PDB entry 3PCC | X-ray diffraction, 1.98 A resolution | chains A and M of the 12 polymer chains in the assembly

[Chain A]
Molecule: Protocatechuate 3,4-dioxygenase
From: Pseudomonas putida
Notes: EC 1.13.11.3
UniProt: P00436 (PCXA_PSEPU); numbering as in UniProt (aligned over 1-200)
Sequence (200 residues; each row starts with the number of its first residue):
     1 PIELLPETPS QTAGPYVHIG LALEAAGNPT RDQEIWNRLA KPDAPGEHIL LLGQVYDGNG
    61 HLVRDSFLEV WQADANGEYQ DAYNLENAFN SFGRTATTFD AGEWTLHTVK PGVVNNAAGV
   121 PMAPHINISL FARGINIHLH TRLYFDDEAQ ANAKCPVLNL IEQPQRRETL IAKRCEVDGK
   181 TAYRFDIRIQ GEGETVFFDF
Residues lining bound ligands: P-hydroxybenzoic acid (PHB): Thr12, Gly14, Pro15, Arg133

[Chain M]
Molecule: Protocatechuate 3,4-dioxygenase
From: Pseudomonas putida
Notes: EC 1.13.11.3
UniProt: P00437 (PCXB_PSEPU); residues 301-538 here correspond to UniProt positions 1-238 (UniProt number = residue number - 300)
Sequence (238 residues; numbered 301 to 538; the number before each row is that of its first residue):
   301 PAQDNSRFVI RDRNWHPKAL TPDYKTSIAR SPRQALVSIP QSISETTGPN FSHLGFGAHD
   361 HDLLLNFNNG GLPIGERIIV AGRVVDQYGK PVPNTLVEMW QANAGGRYRH KNDRYLAPLD
   421 PNFGGVGRCL TDSDGYYSFR TIKPGPYPWR NGPNDWRPAH IHFGISGPSI ATKLITQLYF
   481 EGDPLIPMCP IVKSIANPEA VQQLIAKLDM NNANPMDCLA YRFDIVLRGQ RKTHFENC
Unresolved in the structure: 368-370, 537-538
Covalently attached groups: beta-mercaptoethanol (BME) linked to Cys429
Bound ions: Fe ion: Tyr408, Tyr447, His460, His462 (together with P-hydroxybenzoic acid)
Residues lining bound ligands:
  - P-hydroxybenzoic acid (PHB), molecule 1: Leu320, Pro332, Arg333
  - P-hydroxybenzoic acid (PHB), molecule 2: Leu320, Pro322, Ile328, Arg333
  - P-hydroxybenzoic acid (PHB), molecule 3: Tyr324, Thr326, Tyr408, Tyr447, Trp449, Arg457, His460, His462, Gln477, Ile491

[Interface between chain A and chain M]
Contacting residue pairs (160):
  Leu4(A) - Val309(M)  hydrophobic
  Leu4(A) - Gln387(M)
  Leu4(A) - Tyr388(M)  hydrophobic
  Leu5(A) - Asp386(M)
  Leu5(A) - Gln387(M)  hydrogen bond (backbone-side chain)
  Pro6(A) - Trp315(M)  hydrophobic
  Pro6(A) - Gln503(M)
  Pro6(A) - Val526(M)
  Glu7(A) - Arg311(M)  salt bridge
  Glu7(A) - Trp315(M)  hydrogen bond (backbone-side chain)
  Glu7(A) - His316(M)  salt bridge
  Glu7(A) - Gln387(M)
  Glu7(A) - Gln503(M)  hydrogen bond (backbone-side chain)
  Glu7(A) - Val526(M)
  Glu7(A) - Arg528(M)
  Thr8(A) - His316(M)
  Thr8(A) - Leu474(M)
  Thr8(A) - Thr476(M)
  Thr8(A) - Gln503(M)
  Thr8(A) - Leu504(M)
  Thr8(A) - Ile525(M)
  Thr8(A) - Val526(M)  hydrogen bond (side chain-backbone)
  Pro9(A) - Trp315(M)
  Pro9(A) - His316(M)
  Pro9(A) - Thr476(M)  hydrogen bond (backbone-side chain)
  Pro9(A) - Ile495(M)  hydrophobic
  Pro9(A) - Ala500(M)
  Pro9(A) - Gln503(M)
  Pro9(A) - Leu504(M)
  Ser10(A) - His316(M)  hydrogen bond (backbone-side chain)
  Ser10(A) - Pro317(M)
  Ser10(A) - Leu474(M)
  Ser10(A) - Ile475(M)  hydrogen bond (side chain-backbone)
  Gln11(A) - Ile475(M)  hydrogen bond (backbone-backbone)
  Gln11(A) - Thr476(M)
  Gln11(A) - Gln477(M)
  Gln11(A) - Tyr479(M)  hydrogen bond
  Gln11(A) - Ile491(M)
  Gln11(A) - Val492(M)
  Gln11(A) - Ser494(M)
  Gln11(A) - Ile495(M)
  Gln11(A) - Leu504(M)
  Thr12(A) - Tyr324(M)
  Thr12(A) - Gln477(M)  hydrogen bond (backbone-side chain)
  Ala13(A) - Trp400(M)
  Ala13(A) - His462(M)  hydrogen bond (backbone-side chain)
  Ala13(A) - Ile475(M)  hydrophobic
  Tyr16(A) - Trp400(M)  hydrogen bond (backbone-side chain)
  Tyr16(A) - Tyr408(M)  hydrophobic
  Tyr16(A) - His410(M)
  Tyr16(A) - Asn412(M)
  Tyr16(A) - Asp413(M)
  Val17(A) - Trp400(M)
  His18(A) - His410(M)
  Ile19(A) - Trp400(M)  hydrophobic
  Ile19(A) - Tyr408(M)  hydrophobic
  Ile19(A) - Arg409(M)
  Ile19(A) - His410(M)
  Ile19(A) - Val426(M)
  Gly20(A) - Trp400(M)
  Leu21(A) - Glu398(M)
  Ala25(A) - Lys411(M)
  Ala26(A) - Lys411(M)
  Gly27(A) - Lys411(M)
  Asn28(A) - Arg409(M)  hydrogen bond (side chain-backbone)
  Arg31(A) - Val426(M)
  Arg31(A) - Arg428(M)
  Gln33(A) - Leu354(M)
  Gln33(A) - Gly355(M)  hydrogen bond (side chain-backbone)
  Gln33(A) - Arg428(M)  hydrogen bond (backbone-side chain)
  Ile35(A) - Phe351(M)  hydrophobic
  Asp57(A) - Ala329(M)
  Gly58(A) - Ala329(M)  hydrogen bond (backbone-backbone)
  Asn59(A) - Ala329(M)
  Val63(A) - Arg330(M)
  Asp65(A) - Arg330(M)  salt bridge
  Glu69(A) - Lys473(M)  salt bridge
  Trp71(A) - Ser344(M)  hydrogen bond (side chain-backbone)
  Trp71(A) - Thr347(M)  hydrogen bond
  Trp71(A) - Gly348(M)
  Trp71(A) - Pro349(M)
  Trp71(A) - Ile470(M)
  Glu78(A) - Pro301(M)
  Tyr79(A) - Pro301(M)
  Tyr79(A) - Ala302(M)  hydrogen bond (backbone-backbone)
  Tyr79(A) - Ile343(M)  hydrophobic
  Tyr79(A) - Ser344(M)  hydrogen bond
  Asp81(A) - Ala302(M)
  Asp81(A) - Gly348(M)
  Asp81(A) - Pro349(M)
  Asp81(A) - Asn350(M)  hydrogen bond (backbone-backbone)
  Tyr83(A) - Asn350(M)  hydrogen bond (backbone-backbone)
  Tyr83(A) - Phe351(M)  hydrophobic
  Tyr83(A) - His353(M)
  Tyr83(A) - Leu354(M)  hydrophobic
  Asn84(A) - His353(M)
  Phe92(A) - Pro349(M)  hydrophobic
  Phe92(A) - Phe351(M)  hydrophobic
  Arg94(A) - Glu398(M)  salt bridge
  Arg94(A) - Lys473(M)
  Phe99(A) - His410(M)
  Phe99(A) - Asn412(M)
  Val114(A) - Ser344(M)
  Ala117(A) - Arg307(M)
  Ala117(A) - Gln341(M)
  Met122(A) - Ser342(M)
  His125(A) - Ser344(M)  hydrogen bond
  Asn127(A) - Ser344(M)
  Asn127(A) - Ile470(M)
  Phe131(A) - Lys473(M)
  Phe131(A) - Ile475(M)  hydrophobic
  Arg133(A) - Tyr324(M)
  Arg133(A) - Thr326(M)
  Arg133(A) - Arg330(M)  hydrogen bond (backbone-side chain)
  Gly134(A) - Tyr324(M)  hydrogen bond (backbone-side chain)
  Gly134(A) - Thr326(M)
  Gly134(A) - Ser327(M)
  Ile135(A) - Arg330(M)
  Asn136(A) - Pro317(M)
  Asn136(A) - Lys318(M)  hydrogen bond (side chain-backbone)
  Asn136(A) - Ala319(M)  hydrogen bond (side chain-backbone)
  Asn136(A) - Thr321(M)  hydrogen bond
  Asn136(A) - Tyr324(M)
  Ile137(A) - His316(M)
  Ile137(A) - Pro317(M)
  His138(A) - Lys473(M)
  Leu139(A) - Pro332(M)  hydrophobic
  Arg142(A) - Ser342(M)
  Arg142(A) - Ser344(M)
  Arg142(A) - Glu345(M)  salt bridge
  Leu160(A) - Ser338(M)
  Leu160(A) - Ile339(M)  hydrophobic
  Leu160(A) - Pro340(M)
  Arg166(A) - Gln334(M)
  Ile189(A) - Arg330(M)
  Ile189(A) - Ser331(M)
  Ile189(A) - Pro332(M)
  Gln190(A) - Ile328(M)  hydrogen bond (side chain-backbone)
  Gln190(A) - Ala329(M)
  Gln190(A) - Ser331(M)  hydrogen bond (side chain-backbone)
  Gln190(A) - Arg333(M)
  Glu194(A) - Pro332(M)
  Glu194(A) - Arg333(M)  hydrogen bond (side chain-backbone)
  Glu194(A) - Gln334(M)  hydrogen bond (side chain-backbone)
  Val196(A) - Val337(M)  hydrophobic
  Phe197(A) - Pro332(M)  hydrophobic
  Phe197(A) - Leu336(M)
  Phe197(A) - Val337(M)  hydrogen bond (backbone-backbone)
  Phe198(A) - Val337(M)
  Phe198(A) - Ile339(M)  hydrophobic
  Asp199(A) - Arg313(M)  salt bridge
  Asp199(A) - Val337(M)  hydrogen bond (backbone-backbone)
  Asp199(A) - Ser338(M)
  Asp199(A) - Ile339(M)  hydrogen bond (backbone-backbone)
  Phe200(A) - Ile310(M)
  Phe200(A) - Ile339(M)
  Phe200(A) - Gln341(M)  hydrogen bond (backbone-side chain)
  Phe200(A) - Glu345(M)
  Phe200(A) - Ala471(M)  hydrophobic
  Phe200(A) - Arg528(M)  hydrogen bond (backbone-side chain)
Interface residues without a listed pair, chain A (73 interface residues in all): Pro15, Leu23, Glu34, Gln80, Ala82, Asn115, Asn116, Ala132, His140, Val157, Ile161
Interface residues without a listed pair, chain M (83 interface residues in all): Asp304, Ala335, Asp360, Val385, Gly389, Leu396, Gln401, Asp524, Leu527, Glu536

[In short]
The interface between chain A and chain M involves 73 residues on one side and 83 on the other; the contacts
include 37 hydrogen bonds and 7 salt bridges. Polar contacts include Glu7(A)-Arg311(M), Glu7(A)-His316(M) and
Asp65(A)-Arg330(M).
Here chain A is Protocatechuate 3,4-dioxygenase and chain M is Protocatechuate 3,4-dioxygenase, both from
Pseudomonas putida. Entry 3PCC (Structure of protocatechuate 3,4-dioxygenase complexed with 4-hydroxybenzoate)
was determined by X-ray diffraction (same publication as 3PCB, 3PCE, 3PCF, 3PCG, 3PCH and 3PCI).
